PDB entry 9CZM | electron microscopy, 2.57 A resolution | chains E and A of the 8 polymer chains in the assembly

Chain E:
Molecule: Large-conductance Ca2+-activated K+ channel beta2 subunit, Calcium-activated potassium channel subunit beta-4
Source organism: Homo sapiens
UniProtKB: chimeric construct of B5BNX0, Q86W47: residues 2-44 from B5BNX0 (B5BNX0_HUMAN) positions 2-44 (same numbers); residues 45-240 from Q86W47 positions 15-210 (UniProt number = residue number - 30)
Sequence (239 residues; numbered 2 to 240; the number before each row is that of its first residue):
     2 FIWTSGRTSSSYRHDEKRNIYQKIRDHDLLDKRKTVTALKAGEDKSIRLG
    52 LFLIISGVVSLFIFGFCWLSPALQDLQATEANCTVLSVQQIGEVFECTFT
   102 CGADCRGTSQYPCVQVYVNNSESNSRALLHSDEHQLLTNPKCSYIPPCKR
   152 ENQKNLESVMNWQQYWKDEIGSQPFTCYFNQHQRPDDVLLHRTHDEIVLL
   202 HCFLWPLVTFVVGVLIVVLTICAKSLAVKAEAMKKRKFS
Disordered / not traced: 2-35, 236-240
Cystine bridges: Cys84-Cys178, Cys98-Cys149, Cys102-Cys106, Cys114-Cys143
Swiss-Prot annotation at these positions:
  - glycosylation (N-linked (GlcNAc...) asparagine): Asn83, Asn120

Chain A:
Molecule: Isoform 5 of Calcium-activated potassium channel subunit alpha-1
Source organism: Homo sapiens
UniProtKB: Q12791 (KCMA1_HUMAN), isoform Q12791-5; residues 1-1056 here correspond to UniProt positions 66-1121 (UniProt number = residue number + 65)
Sequence (1056 residues; row label = number of the first residue in the row):
     1 MDALIIPVTMEVPCDSRGQRMWWAFLASSMVTFFGGLFIILLWRTLKYLW
    51 TVCCHCGGKTKEAQKINNGSSQADGTLKPVDEKEEAVAAEVGWMTSVKDW
   101 AGVMISAQTLTGRVLVVLVFALSIGALVIYFIDSSNPIESCQNFYKDFTL
   151 QIDMAFNVFFLLYFGLRFIAANDKLWFWLEVNSVVDFFTVPPVFVSVYLN
   201 RSWLGLRFLRALRLIQFSEILQFLNILKTSNSIKLVNLLSIFISTWLTAA
   251 GFIHLVENSGDPWENFQNNQALTYWECVYLLMVTMSTVGYGDVYAKTTLG
   301 RLFMVFFILGGLAMFASYVPEIIELIGNRKKYGGSYSAVSGRKHIVVCGH
   351 ITLESVSNFLKDFLHKDRDDVNVEIVFLHNISPNLELEALFKRHFTQVEF
   401 YQGSVLNPHDLARVKIESADACLILANKYCADPDAEDASNIMRVISIKNY
   451 HPKIRIITQMLQYHNKAHLLNIPSWNWKEGDDAICLAELKLGFIAQSCLA
   501 QGLSTMLANLFSMRSFIKIEEDTWQKYYLEGVSNEMYTEYLSSAFVGLSF
   551 PTVCELCFVKLKLLMIAIEYKSANRESRILINPGNHLKIQEGTLGFFIAS
   601 DAKEVKRAFFYCKACHDDITDPKRIKKCGCKRLEDEQPSTLSPKKKQRNG
   651 GMRNSPNTSPKLMRHDPLLIPGNDQIDNMDSNVKKYDSTGMFHWCAPKEI
   701 EKVILTRSEAAMTVLSGHVVVCIFGDVSSALIGLRNLVMPLRASNFHYHE
   751 LKHIVFVGSIEYLKREWETLHNFPKVSILPGTPLSRADLRAVNINLCDMC
   801 VILSANQNNIDDTSLQDKECILASLNIKSMQFDDSIGVLQANSQGFTPPG
   851 MDRSSPDNSPVHGMLRQPSITTGVNIPIITELVNDTNVQFLDQDDDDDPD
   901 TELYLTQPFACGTAFAVSVLDSLMSATYFNDNILTLIRTLVTGGATPELE
   951 ALIAEENALRGGYSTPQTLANRDRCRVAQLALLDGPFADLGDGGCYGDLF
  1001 CKALKTYNMLCFGIYRLRDAHLSTPSQCTKRYVITNPPYEFELVPTDLIF
  1051 CLMQFD
Disordered / not traced: 1-15, 55-90, 570-576, 616-680, 834-871, 1005-1009
Bound ions: K+ site 1: Thr287, Val288 (shared with 2 residues of chain B; 2 residues of chain C; 2 residues of chain D); K+ site 2: Thr287 (shared with 1 residue of chain B; 1 residue of chain C; 1 residue of chain D); K+ site 3: Val288, Gly289 (shared with 2 residues of chain B; 2 residues of chain C; 2 residues of chain D); K+ site 4: Gly289, Tyr290 (shared with 1 residue of chain B; 2 residues of chain C; 1 residue of chain D); Ca2+ site 1: Asp367, Arg514, Ser533, Glu535, Ser600; Mg2+: Glu374, Glu399; Ca2+ site 2: Gln889, Asp892, Asp895, Asp897
Swiss-Prot annotation at these positions:
  - region: Leu491 to Phe511 (Segment S7), Leu548 to Ile568 (Segment S8), Cys612 to His616 (Heme-binding motif)
  - motif: Thr287 to Tyr290 (Selectivity for potassium)
  - binding site (Mg(2+)): Glu374, Gln397, Glu399
  - lipidation (S-palmitoyl cysteine): Cys53, Cys54, Cys56

How chain E and chain A interact:
Pairs across the interface (38; chain E residue first):
  Leu40(E) - Arg44(A)
  Leu40(E) - Tyr48(A)
  Leu40(E) - Asp173(A)
  Ala42(E) - Trp176(A)
  Gly43(E) - Asp173(A)
  Gly43(E) - Leu175(A)
  Gly43(E) - Trp176(A)
  Glu44(E) - Arg44(A)  salt bridge
  Glu44(E) - Leu175(A)
  Lys46(E) - Trp176(A)
  Lys46(E) - Leu179(A)  hydrogen bond (side chain-backbone)
  Ser47(E) - Leu179(A)
  Leu50(E) - Phe33(A)  hydrophobic
  Leu50(E) - Leu37(A)  hydrophobic
  Leu50(E) - Leu179(A)  hydrophobic
  Leu54(E) - Phe34(A)  hydrophobic
  Cys68(E) - Trp263(A)  hydrophobic
  Trp69(E) - Trp263(A)  hydrophobic
  Val199(E) - Pro262(A)
  Cys203(E) - Pro262(A)  hydrophobic
  Val213(E) - Phe34(A)  hydrophobic
  Val213(E) - Phe38(A)
  Leu216(E) - Phe38(A)  hydrophobic
  Ile217(E) - Leu37(A)  hydrophobic
  Ile217(E) - Phe38(A)  hydrophobic
  Leu220(E) - Phe38(A)  hydrophobic
  Leu220(E) - Leu42(A)  hydrophobic
  Thr221(E) - Leu41(A)
  Cys223(E) - Thr45(A)
  Ala224(E) - Arg44(A)
  Ala224(E) - Thr45(A)
  Leu227(E) - Tyr48(A)  hydrophobic
  Leu227(E) - Leu49(A)
  Ala228(E) - Tyr48(A)  hydrophobic
  Ala231(E) - Tyr48(A)
  Ala231(E) - Thr51(A)
  Met234(E) - Thr51(A)
  Met234(E) - Val52(A)  hydrophobic
Other interface residues (no listed pair), chain E (24 interface residues in all): Phe65
Other interface residues (no listed pair), chain A (20 interface residues in all): Glu180, Phe266

Summary:
Chain E and chain A form an interface of 24 and 20 residues respectively, with 1 hydrogen bond and 1 salt
bridge. Polar contacts include Glu44(E)-Arg44(A) and Lys46(E)-Leu179(A). Thr287(A) and Val288(A) coordinate K+
site 1. From UniProt: 3 Mg2+-binding residues on chain A.
Here chain E is Large-conductance Ca2+-activated K+ channel beta2 subunit, Calcium-activated potassium channel
subunit beta-4 and chain A is Isoform 5 of Calcium-activated potassium channel subunit alpha-1, both from Homo
sapiens. Entry 9CZM (Ca2+ bound open-inactivated hSlo1 + beta2N-beta4 channel in nanodisc) was determined by
electron microscopy (same publication as 9CZH, 9CZJ, 9CZK, 9CZO, 9CZQ, 9D18 and 9D19).
